Entry 2GRH (X-ray diffraction, 1.50 A resolution); this record covers chains A and B.

# Chain A (and B)
Molecule: Globin-1
Organism: Scapharca inaequivalvis
Notes: chain B of this document is another copy of the same molecule, construct and numbering; everything in this record applies to it too
Reference sequence: P02213 (GLB1_SCAIN); residue numbers follow UniProt; this construct covers 1-146
Chain sequence (146 residues; row label = number of the first residue in the row):
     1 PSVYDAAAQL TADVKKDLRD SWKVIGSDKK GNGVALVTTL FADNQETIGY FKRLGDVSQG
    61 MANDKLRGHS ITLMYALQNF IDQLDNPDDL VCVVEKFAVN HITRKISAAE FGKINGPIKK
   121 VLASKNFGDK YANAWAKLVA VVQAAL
Disordered / not traced: 1
Differences from the reference sequence: engineered mutation Val-37 (Met in P02213)
Bound ions: heme Fe: His-101 (together with carbon monoxide)
Ligand contacts:
  - carbon monoxide (CMO): Phe-51, His-69, Leu-73, His-101
  - heme (HEM): Leu-40, Thr-47, Tyr-50, Phe-51, Arg-53, Leu-54, His-69, Thr-72, Leu-73, Ala-76, Leu-77, Phe-80, Phe-97, Asn-100, His-101, Arg-104, Ile-106, Glu-110, Phe-111, Ile-114
Swiss-Prot annotation at these positions:
  - binding site (heme b): His-101
From the paper describing this entry:
  - mutagenesis - M37V: decreased binding to oxygen

# How chain A and chain B interact
Pairs across the interface (32; chain A residue first):
  Lys-30(A) / Asp-89(B)  salt bridge
  Asp-64(A) / Cys-92(B)
  Arg-67(A) / Asp-88(B)  hydrogen bond (side chain-backbone)
  Arg-67(A) / Asp-89(B)  salt bridge
  Arg-67(A) / Cys-92(B)
  Gly-68(A) / Cys-92(B)
  Ile-71(A) / Asn-79(B)
  Ile-71(A) / Gln-83(B)
  Thr-72(A) / Asn-79(B)  hydrogen bond
  Thr-72(A) / Lys-96(B)
  Thr-72(A) / Phe-97(B)
  Tyr-75(A) / Gln-78(B)
  Tyr-75(A) / Asn-79(B)
  Tyr-75(A) / Asp-82(B)  hydrogen bond
  Tyr-75(A) / Gln-83(B)  hydrogen bond
  Gln-78(A) / Tyr-75(B)
  Asn-79(A) / Ile-71(B)
  Asn-79(A) / Thr-72(B)  hydrogen bond
  Asn-79(A) / Tyr-75(B)
  Asp-82(A) / Tyr-75(B)  hydrogen bond
  Gln-83(A) / Ile-71(B)
  Gln-83(A) / Tyr-75(B)
  Asp-88(A) / Arg-67(B)  hydrogen bond (backbone-side chain)
  Asp-89(A) / Lys-30(B)  salt bridge
  Asp-89(A) / Arg-67(B)  salt bridge
  Cys-92(A) / Asp-64(B)
  Cys-92(A) / Arg-67(B)
  Cys-92(A) / Gly-68(B)
  Val-93(A) / Ile-71(B)  hydrophobic
  Glu-95(A) / Asp-64(B)
  Lys-96(A) / Thr-72(B)
  Phe-97(A) / Thr-72(B)
Other interface residues (no listed pair), chain A (22 interface residues in all): Tyr-4, Arg-53, Asn-86, Val-99
Other interface residues (no listed pair), chain B (20 interface residues in all): Arg-53, Asn-86, Val-93, Val-99

# In short
Chain A and chain B form an interface of 22 and 20 residues respectively; the contacts include 7 hydrogen
bonds and 4 salt bridges. Polar pairs include Lys-30(A)/Asp-89(B), Arg-67(A)/Asp-89(B) and
Arg-67(A)/Asp-88(B). Bound to chain A: heme and carbon monoxide. The paper reports that M37V of chain A
reduces binding to oxygen.
Chain A and chain B are both Globin-1 (Scapharca inaequivalvis); the structure, M37V mutant of Scapharca
dimeric hemoglobin, with CO bound, was determined by X-ray diffraction, deposited together with 2GRF and 2GRZ.
